PDB entry 1O2F | solution NMR | chains A and B

Chain A:
Protein: PTS system, glucose-specific IIA component
From: Escherichia coli
Notes: EC 2.7.1.69
UniProtKB: P69783 (PTGA_ECOLI); residues 1-168 here = UniProt positions 1-168
Sequence (168 residues; numbered 1 to 168; the number before each row is that of its first residue):
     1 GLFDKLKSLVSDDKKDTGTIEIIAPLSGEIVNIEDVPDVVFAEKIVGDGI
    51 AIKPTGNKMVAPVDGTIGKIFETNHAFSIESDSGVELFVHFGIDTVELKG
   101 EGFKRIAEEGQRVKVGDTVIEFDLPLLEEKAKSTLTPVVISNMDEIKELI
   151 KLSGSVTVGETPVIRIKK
Disordered / not traced: 1-18
Residues lining bound ligands: phosphite ion (PO3): Asp38, Phe41, His75, His90, Ile93, Asp94, Val96
Reported in the primary citation:
  - catalytic residues: His90
  - mutagenesis - K69E, K69L, F71K, F71S, D94G, K99E: decreased catalytic activity with PTS system, glucose-specific IIBC component (chain B) (citing earlier work)
  - contacts within the chain: His90-Gly92 (hydrogen bond) (proposed by the authors, not directly observed)
  - binding site for phosphite ion: Asp94
  - binding site for phosphite ion: His75 (proposed by the authors, not directly observed)
  - post-translational modification sites: His90 (citing earlier work)

Chain B:
Protein: PTS system, glucose-specific IIBC component
From: Escherichia coli
Notes: EC 2.7.1.69
UniProtKB: P69786 (PTGCB_ECOLI); residues 301-390 here correspond to UniProt positions 387-476 (UniProt number = residue number + 86)
Sequence (90 residues; each row starts with the number of its first residue):
   301 EDATEDAKATGTSEMAAALVAAFGGKENITNLDACITRLRVSVADVSKVD
   351 QAGLKKLGAAGVVVAGSGVQAIFGTKSDNLKTEMDEYIRN
Disordered / not traced: 301-313
Residues lining bound ligands: phosphite ion (PO3): Cys335, Ile336, Thr337, Arg338
Curated features (UniProtKB/Swiss-Prot):
  - active site: Cys335 (Phosphocysteine intermediate)
  - modified residue: Cys335 (Phosphocysteine)
Reported in the primary citation:
  - catalytic residues: Cys335
  - contacts within the chain: Cys335-Ile336 (backbone contact), Cys335-Thr337 (backbone contact), Cys335-Arg338 (hydrogen bond)
  - binding site for phosphite ion: Ile336, Thr337, Arg338
  - conformationally variable residues (side-chain flip): Arg340
  - mutagenesis - C335S: decreased catalytic activity with PTS system, glucose-specific IIA component (chain A)
  - mutagenesis - R338K, R340K: abolished catalytic activity on glucose (citing earlier work)
  - mutagenesis - R338A, R338H, R338K, Q370A/I372A: abolished signaling in response to Mlc (citing earlier work)
  - mutagenesis - C335D, C335S, T337A, Q370A: decreased signaling in response to Mlc (citing earlier work)
  - mutagenesis - D333A, I336A, R340A, I372A: unchanged signaling (citing earlier work)
  - post-translational modification sites: Cys335 (citing earlier work)

How chain A and chain B interact:
Contacting residue pairs - 21 pairs, chain A then chain B:
  Asp38(A) - Arg338(B)
  Val40(A) - Thr337(B)
  Val40(A) - Arg338(B)
  Val40(A) - Ile372(B)
  Phe41(A) - Thr337(B)
  Ile45(A) - Ala360(B)
  Ile45(A) - Ile372(B)
  Val46(A) - Thr337(B)
  Lys69(A) - Asp378(B)
  Phe71(A) - Cys335(B)
  Phe71(A) - Ile336(B)
  Phe71(A) - Asp378(B)
  His75(A) - Ile336(B)
  Ala76(A) - Ile336(B)
  Phe88(A) - Ile336(B)
  His90(A) - Ile336(B)
  Asp94(A) - Arg338(B)
  Asp94(A) - Arg340(B)
  Val96(A) - Ala334(B)
  Val96(A) - Cys335(B)
  Glu97(A) - Arg340(B)
Other interface residues (no listed pair), chain A (16 interface residues in all): Glu72, Lys99
Other interface residues (no listed pair), chain B (12 interface residues in all): Asp333, Thr375, Lys381
Interface features reported in the paper:
  - specific contacts: Asp38(A)-Arg338(B) (salt bridge), Val46(A)-Thr337(B), Val46(A)-Thr375(B), Lys69(A)-Asp378(B) (salt bridge), Phe71(A)-Cys335(B) (hydrophobic contact), Phe71(A)-Ile336(B) (hydrophobic contact), Glu72(A)-Lys381(B), Asp94(A)-Arg338(B) (salt bridge), Asp94(A)-Arg340(B) (salt bridge), Glu97(A)-Arg340(B) (salt bridge), Lys99(A)-Asp333(B), Ile336(B)-Phe88(A), Ile336(B)-His75(A), Ile336(B)-His90(A)
  - interface residues, chain A: Val40(A), Phe41(A), Ile45(A), Val46(A), Phe71(A), Phe88(A), Val96(A)
  - interface residues, chain B: Ala334(B), Ile336(B), Thr337(B), Ile372(B), Thr375(B)

In short:
Chain A and chain B form an interface of 16 and 12 residues respectively. The authors report salt bridges
between Asp38(A) and Arg338(B), Lys69(A) and Asp378(B) and Asp94(A) and Arg338(B) among others; contacts
between Val46(A) and Thr337(B), Val46(A) and Thr375(B) and Glu72(A) and Lys381(B) among others; hydrophobic
contacts between Phe71(A) and Cys335(B) and Phe71(A) and Ile336(B). The paper reports catalytic residues
His90(A) and Cys335(B); K69E, K69L and F71K of chain A, among others, reduce catalytic activity with PTS
system, glucose-specific IIBC component (chain B); 19 substitutions were tested in all.
Chain A is PTS system, glucose-specific IIA component and chain B is PTS system, glucose-specific IIBC
component, both from Escherichia coli; the structure, Complex of enzyme iiaglc and iibglc phosphocarrier
protein hpr from escherichia coli NMR, restrained regularized mean ..., was determined by solution NMR.
